Entry 6YT9 (electron microscopy, 2.70 A resolution); this record covers chains 2 and r of the 15 polymer chains in the assembly.

== Chain 2 ==
Molecule: 16S ribosomal RNA
From: Acinetobacter baumannii
Sequence (1544 nucleotides; each row starts with the number of its first residue):
     1 UUUAACUGAA GAGUUUGAUC AUGGCUCAGA UUGAACGCUG GCGGCAGGCU UAACACAUGC
    61 AAGUCGAGCG GGGGAAGGUA GCUUGCUACC GGACCUAGCG GCGGACGGGU GAGUAAUGCU
   121 UAGGAAUCUG CCUAUUAGUG GGGGACAACA UCUCGAAAGG GAUGCUAAUA CCGCAUACGU
   181 CCUACGGGAG AAAGCAGGGG AUCUUCGGAC CUUGCGCUAA UAGAUGAGCC UAAGUCGGAU
   241 UAGCUAGUUG GUGGGGUAAA GGCCUACCAA GGCGACGAUC UGUAGCGGGU CUGAGAGGAU
   301 GAUCCGCCAC ACUGGGACUG AGACACGGCC CAGACUCCUA CGGGAGGCAG CAGUGGGGAA
   361 UAUUGGACAA UGGGGGGAAC CCUGAUCCAG CCAUGCCGCG UGUGUGAAGA AGGCCUUAUG
   421 GUUGUAAAGC ACUUUAAGCG AGGAGGAGGC UACUUUAGUU AAUACCUAGA GAUAGUGGAC
   481 GUUACUCGCA GAAUAAGCAC CGGCUAACUC UGUGCCAGCA GCCGCGGUAA UACAGAGGGU
   541 GCGAGCGUUA AUCGGAUUUA CUGGGCGUAA AGCGUGCGUA GGCGGCUUAU UAAGUCGGAU
   601 GUGAAAUCCC CGAGCUUAAC UUGGGAAUUG CAUUCGAUAC UGGUGAGCUA GAGUAUGGGA
   661 GAGGAUGGUA GAAUUCCAGG UGUAGCGGUG AAAUGCGUAG AGAUCUGGAG GAAUACCGAU
   721 GGCGAAGGCA GCCAUCUGGC CUAAUACUGA CGCUGAGGUA CGAAAGCAUG GGGAGCAAAC
   781 AGGAUUAGAU ACCCUGGUAG UCCAUGCCGU AAACGAUGUC UACUAGCCGU UGGGGCCUUU
   841 GAGGCUUUAG UGGCGCAGCU AACGCGAUAA GUAGACCGCC UGGGGAGUAC GGUCGCAAGA
   901 CUAAAACUCA AAUGAAUUGA CGGGGGCCCG CACAAGCGGU GGAGCAUGUG GUUUAAUUCG
   961 AUGCAACGCG AAGAACCUUA CCUGGCCUUG ACAUACUAGA AACUUUCCAG AGAUGGAUUG
  1021 GUGCCUUCGG GAAUCUAGAU ACAGGUGCUG CAUGGCUGUC GUCAGCUCGU GUCGUGAGAU
  1081 GUUGGGUUAA GUCCCGCAAC GAGCGCAACC CUUUUCCUUA CUUGCCAGCA UUUCGGAUGG
  1141 GAACUUUAAG GAUACUGCCA GUGACAAACU GGAGGAAGGC GGGGACGACG UCAAGUCAUC
  1201 AUGGCCCUUA CGGCCAGGGC UACACACGUG CUACAAUGGU CGGUACAAAG GGUUGCUACA
  1261 CAGCGAUGUG AUGCUAAUCU CAAAAAGCCG AUCGUAGUCC GGAUUGGAGU CUGCAACUCG
  1321 ACUCCAUGAA GUCGGAAUCG CUAGUAAUCG CGGAUCAGAA UGCCGCGGUG AAUACGUUCC
  1381 CGGGCCUUGU ACACACCGCC CGUCACACCA UGGGAGUUUG UUGCACCAGA AGUAGCUAGC
  1441 CUAACUGCAA AGAGGGCGGU UACCACGGUG UGGCCGAUGA CUGGGGUGAA GUCGUAACAA
  1501 GGUAGCCGUA GGGGAACCUG CGGCUGGAUC ACCUCCUUAA CGAA
Disordered / not traced: 1-2, 78-89, 200-209, 838-842, 924-1544
Bound ions: Mg2+ site 1 near G23 (its only coordinating residue here); Mg2+ site 2: U64, G101 (shared with 1 residue of chain u); Mg2+ site 3 near U96 (its only coordinating residue here); Mg2+ site 4: A105, G327; Mg2+ site 5 near G111 (its only coordinating residue here); Mg2+ site 6: A112, G113, G285; Mg2+ site 7: G141, A193; Mg2+ site 8: A170, C171; Mg2+ site 9 near A191 (its only coordinating residue here); Mg2+ site 10: U252, G253, G254, U265; Mg2+ site 11 near U252 (its only coordinating residue here); Mg2+ site 12: G277, A278, U279; 21 more Mg2+ sites not listed

== Chain r ==
Molecule: 30S ribosomal protein S17
From: Acinetobacter baumannii
UniProt: D0CD06 (D0CD06_ACIB2); numbering as in UniProt (aligned over 1-85)
Amino-acid sequence (85 residues; each row starts with the number of its first residue):
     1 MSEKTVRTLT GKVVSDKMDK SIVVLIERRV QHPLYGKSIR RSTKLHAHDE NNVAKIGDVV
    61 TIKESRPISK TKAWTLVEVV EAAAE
Disordered / not traced: 1-4, 84-85

== Interface between chain 2 and chain r ==
Residue-residue contacts (56; chain 2 residue first):
  A122(2) / Arg-7(r)  hydrogen bond to the sugar
  G123(2) / Arg-7(r)  hydrogen bond to the sugar
  G123(2) / Glu-64(r)  base contact
  A126(2) / Arg-66(r)  base contact
  A126(2) / Pro-67(r)  base contact
  C230(2) / Pro-67(r)  sugar contact
  U231(2) / Glu-64(r)  sugar contact
  U231(2) / Ala-73(r)  sugar contact
  U231(2) / Trp-74(r)  sugar contact
  A232(2) / Leu-45(r)  phosphate contact
  A233(2) / Arg-28(r)  hydrogen bond to the phosphate
  A233(2) / Thr-43(r)  hydrogen bond to the phosphate
  U249(2) / Met-18(r)  hydrogen bond to the sugar
  U249(2) / Lys-70(r)  salt bridge to the phosphate
  U249(2) / Thr-71(r)  phosphate contact
  G250(2) / Met-18(r)  sugar contact
  G250(2) / Asp-19(r)  hydrogen bond to the sugar
  G250(2) / Ser-21(r)  hydrogen bond to the sugar
  G250(2) / Ser-69(r)  hydrogen bond to the phosphate
  G250(2) / Lys-70(r)  phosphate contact
  G250(2) / Thr-71(r)  phosphate contact
  G250(2) / Lys-72(r)  hydrogen bond to the phosphate
  G251(2) / Asp-19(r)  sugar contact
  G251(2) / Lys-20(r)  hydrogen bond to the phosphate
  G251(2) / Ile-68(r)  phosphate contact
  G251(2) / Ser-69(r)  phosphate contact
  G251(2) / Lys-72(r)  salt bridge to the phosphate
  U252(2) / Lys-20(r)  salt bridge to the phosphate
  A260(2) / Arg-66(r)  phosphate contact
  A260(2) / Pro-67(r)  hydrogen bond to the sugar
  G261(2) / Pro-67(r)  sugar contact
  G261(2) / Ile-68(r)  sugar contact
  G261(2) / Ser-69(r)  sugar contact
  G261(2) / Lys-70(r)  hydrogen bond to the sugar
  G262(2) / Lys-70(r)  sugar contact
  C263(2) / Lys-70(r)  phosphate contact
  G271(2) / Lys-17(r)  salt bridge to the phosphate
  G271(2) / Met-18(r)  sugar contact
  G272(2) / Ser-15(r)  hydrogen bond to the phosphate
  G272(2) / Lys-17(r)  salt bridge to the phosphate
  G272(2) / Met-18(r)  sugar contact
  G272(2) / His-46(r)  hydrogen bond to the phosphate
  C273(2) / Lys-44(r)  salt bridge to the phosphate
  C273(2) / His-46(r)  salt bridge to the phosphate
  G274(2) / Lys-44(r)  salt bridge to the phosphate
  C276(2) / Arg-40(r)  base contact
  C276(2) / Arg-41(r)  hydrogen bond to the sugar
  C276(2) / Ser-42(r)  hydrogen bond to the base
  G297(2) / Leu-34(r)  phosphate contact
  C561(2) / Leu-34(r)  base contact
  C561(2) / Tyr-35(r)  sugar contact
  G582(2) / Lys-37(r)  hydrogen bond to the phosphate
  G582(2) / Arg-40(r)  phosphate contact
  C583(2) / Lys-37(r)  salt bridge to the phosphate
  A632(2) / Arg-7(r)  hydrogen bond to the sugar
  U633(2) / Arg-7(r)  salt bridge to the phosphate
Interface residues without a listed pair, chain 2 (31 interface residues in all): G124, A125, G234, U248, C876
Interface residues without a listed pair, chain r (31 interface residues in all): Val-23, Glu-27, His-48

== Summary ==
The chain 2/chain r interface involves 31 residues from each chain, with 18 hydrogen bonds and 10 salt
bridges. Polar pairs include C276(2)/Ser-42(r), A122(2)/Arg-7(r) and G123(2)/Arg-7(r). The Mg2+ site 2 is
built by U64(2) and G101(2). A105(2) and G327(2) coordinate Mg2+ site 4.
Here chain 2 is 16S ribosomal RNA and chain r is 30S ribosomal protein S17, both from Acinetobacter baumannii.
Entry 6YT9 (Acinetobacter baumannii ribosome-tigecycline complex - 30S subunit body) was determined by
electron microscopy together with 6YPU, 6YS5 and 6YTF from the same study.
